Entry 9BOF (electron microscopy, 2.61 A resolution); this record covers chains A and G of the 6 polymer chains in the assembly.

== Chain A ==
Molecule: Capsid protein VP1
Notes: fragment: GI.1 VP1 P domain
UniProtKB: Q83884 (CAPSD_NVN68); residues 227-518 here = UniProt positions 227-518
Amino-acid sequence (294 residues; each row starts with the number of its first residue):
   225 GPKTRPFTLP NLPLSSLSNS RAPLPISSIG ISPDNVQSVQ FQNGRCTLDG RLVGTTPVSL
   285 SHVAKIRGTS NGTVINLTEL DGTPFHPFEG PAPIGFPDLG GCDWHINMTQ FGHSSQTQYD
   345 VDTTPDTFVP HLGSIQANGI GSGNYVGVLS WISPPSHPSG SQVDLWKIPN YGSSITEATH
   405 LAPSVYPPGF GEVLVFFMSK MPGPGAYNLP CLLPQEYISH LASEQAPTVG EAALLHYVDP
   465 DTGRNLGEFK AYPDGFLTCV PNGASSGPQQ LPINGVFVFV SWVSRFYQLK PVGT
Unresolved in the structure: 225-229, 488-490, 518
Differences from the reference sequence: expression tag (225-226); conflict Ile-253 (Met in Q83884)
Swiss-Prot annotation at these positions:
  - site: Lys-227, Thr-228 (Cleavage)

== Chain G ==
Molecule: 16E10 Heavy Chain
Source organism: Homo sapiens
Amino-acid sequence (231 residues; each row starts with the number of its first residue):
     1 VQLLESGGAL VHPGGSLRLS CAASGFTFSS SSFSWVRQAP GKGLEWVSGI NPSGHDTYYA
    61 DSVKGRFTIS RDNSKDTLFL EMNSLRAEDT AQYYCAKKID FPFRGGRRYS DSRPYNTGSL
   121 DSWGQGTLVT VSSASTKGPS VFPLAPSSKS TSGGTAALGC LVKDYFPEPV TVSWNSGALT
   181 SGVHTFPAVL QSSGLYSLSS VVTVPSSSLG TQTYICNVNH KPSNTKVDKK V
Unresolved in the structure: 134-231
Disulfides: Cys-21/Cys-95

== Chain A / chain G interface ==
Residue-residue contacts (31):
  Gly-274(A) / Gly-105(G)
  Arg-275(A) / Tyr-109(G)
  Leu-276(A) / Arg-104(G)  hydrogen bond (backbone-side chain)
  Val-277(A) / Arg-104(G)
  Gly-278(A) / Arg-104(G)  hydrogen bond (backbone-side chain)
  Thr-280(A) / Arg-104(G)  hydrogen bond (backbone-side chain)
  Arg-291(A) / Gly-25(G)  hydrogen bond (side chain-backbone)
  Glu-303(A) / Pro-102(G)
  Asp-305(A) / Phe-26(G)
  Asp-305(A) / Thr-27(G)  hydrogen bond (backbone-backbone)
  Gly-306(A) / Val-1(G)
  Gly-306(A) / Gly-25(G)
  Gly-306(A) / Phe-26(G)
  Thr-307(A) / Val-1(G)
  Thr-307(A) / Phe-26(G)
  Thr-307(A) / Asp-100(G)  hydrogen bond
  Pro-308(A) / Val-1(G)
  Pro-308(A) / Ser-122(G)
  His-310(A) / Ile-99(G)
  His-310(A) / Asp-100(G)
  Phe-312(A) / Phe-101(G)  hydrophobic
  Phe-312(A) / Arg-113(G)
  Glu-313(A) / Phe-101(G)
  Glu-313(A) / Pro-102(G)
  Ile-318(A) / Pro-102(G)  hydrophobic
  Ile-318(A) / Arg-104(G)
  Ala-446(A) / Gly-105(G)
  Gln-449(A) / Gly-105(G)  hydrogen bond (side chain-backbone)
  Gln-449(A) / Gly-106(G)
  Gln-449(A) / Arg-108(G)
  Pro-451(A) / Arg-108(G)
Also at the interface, not in a pair above, chain A (22 interface residues in all): Thr-279, Pro-281, Val-282
Also at the interface, not in a pair above, chain G (19 interface residues in all): Lys-97, Phe-103, Arg-107, Pro-114

== Overview ==
The interface between chain A and chain G involves 22 residues on one side and 19 on the other, with 7
hydrogen bonds. Among the polar pairs are Leu-276(A)/Arg-104(G), Gly-278(A)/Arg-104(G) and
Thr-280(A)/Arg-104(G).
Chain A is Capsid protein VP1 and chain G is 16E10 Heavy Chain (Homo sapiens); the structure, 16E10 Fab bound
to norovirus GI.1 P domain, was determined by electron microscopy.
